PDB entry 7PFU | electron microscopy, 5.00 A resolution (low resolution: residue-level contacts below are approximate; hydrogen-bond / salt-bridge calls are withheld) | chains U and J of the 20 polymer chains in the assembly

[Chain U]
Molecule: Histone H1.4
Organism: Homo sapiens
UniProtKB: P10412 (H14_HUMAN); residues 1-218 here correspond to UniProt positions 2-219 (UniProt number = residue number + 1)
Sequence (218 residues; row label = number of the first residue in the row):
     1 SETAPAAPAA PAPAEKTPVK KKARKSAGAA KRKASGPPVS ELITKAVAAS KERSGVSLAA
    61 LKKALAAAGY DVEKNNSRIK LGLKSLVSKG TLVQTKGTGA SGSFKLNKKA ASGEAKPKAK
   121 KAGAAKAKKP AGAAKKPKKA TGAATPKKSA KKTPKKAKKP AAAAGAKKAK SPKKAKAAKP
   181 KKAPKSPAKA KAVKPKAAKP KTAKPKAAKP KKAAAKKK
Not modelled in the structure: 1-34, 110-218
Swiss-Prot annotation at these positions:
  - modified residue: Ser-1 (N-acetylserine), Lys-16 (N6-acetyllysine), Thr-17 (Phosphothreonine), Lys-25 (N6-acetyllysine), Lys-33 (N6-(beta-hydroxybutyryl)lysine), Ser-35 (Phosphoserine), Lys-51 (N6-(beta-hydroxybutyryl)lysine), Arg-53 (Citrulline), Lys-63 (N6-(beta-hydroxybutyryl)lysine), Lys-84 (N6-(beta-hydroxybutyryl)lysine), Lys-89 (N6-(beta-hydroxybutyryl)lysine), Lys-105 (N6-(beta-hydroxybutyryl)lysine), Thr-145 (Phosphothreonine), Ser-149 (ADP-ribosylserine), Ser-186 (Phosphoserine)
From the paper describing this entry:
  - post-translational modification sites: Lys-25, Ser-26, Lys-33 (citing earlier work)

[Chain J]
Molecule: 828-nt DNA strand
Organism: synthetic construct
Sequence (828 nucleotides; numbered 1 to 828; the number before each row is that of its first residue):
     1 ATCTACATGC ACTTACATGC ACTTACATGC ACAGGATGTA TATATGTGAC ACGTGCCTGG
    61 AGACTAGGGA GTAATCCCCT TGGCGGTTAA AACGCGGGGG ACAGCGCGTA CGTGCGTTTA
   121 AGCGGTGCTA GAGCTGTCTA CGACCAATTG AGCGGCCTCG GCACCGGGAT TCTCCAGTGG
   181 CCAGTGGCGG CCAGTGGCGG CCAGAGTACT TACATGCACT TACATGCACT TACATGCACA
   241 GGATGTATAT ATGTGACACG TGCCTGGAGA CTAGGGAGTA ATCCCCTTGG CGGTTAAAAC
   301 GCGGGGGACA GCGCGTACGT GCGTTTAAGC GGTGCTAGAG CTGTCTACGA CCAATTGAGC
   361 GGCCTCGGCA CCGGGATTCT CCAGTGGCCA GTGGCGGCCA GTGGCGGCCA GAGTACTTAC
   421 ATGCACTTAC ATGCACTTAC ATGCACAGGA TGTATATATG TGACACGTGC CTGGAGACTA
   481 GGGAGTAATC CCCTTGGCGG TTAAAACGCG GGGGACAGCG CGTACGTGCG TTTAAGCGGT
   541 GCTAGAGCTG TCTACGACCA ATTGAGCGGC CTCGGCACCG GGATTCTCCA GTGGCCAGTG
   601 GCGGCCAGTG GCGGCCAGAG TACTTACATG CACTTACATG CACTTACATG CACAGGATGT
   661 ATATATGTGA CACGTGCCTG GAGACTAGGG AGTAATCCCC TTGGCGGTTA AAACGCGGGG
   721 GACAGCGCGT ACGTGCGTTT AAGCGGTGCT AGAGCTGTCT ACGACCAATT GAGCGGCCTC
   781 GGCACCGGGA TTCTCCAGTG GCCAGTGGCG GCCAGTGGCG GCCAGGAT
Not modelled in the structure: 1-222, 400-636, 814-828

[How chain U and chain J interact]
Pairs across the interface - 21 pairs, chain U then chain J:
  Pro-38(U) with DA804(J)
  Val-39(U) with DA804(J)
  Arg-53(U) with DT649(J)
  Ser-57(U) with DG727(J); DC728(J)
  Ala-59(U) with DC728(J)
  Lys-63(U) with DC728(J); DG729(J)
  Lys-74(U) with DC802(J); DC803(J)
  Arg-78(U) with DC802(J); DC803(J); DA804(J)
  Ser-85(U) with DG805(J)
  Lys-96(U) with DC726(J); DG727(J)
  Gly-97(U) with DC726(J)
  Ser-101(U) with DG725(J)
  Gly-102(U) with DC726(J); DG727(J)
  Ser-103(U) with DG727(J)
Other interface residues (no listed pair), chain U (18 interface residues in all): Ala-60, Tyr-70, Asn-75, Leu-81
Other interface residues (no listed pair), chain J (11 interface residues in all): DG650

[Overview]
Chain U and chain J form an interface of 18 and 11 residues respectively. From the paper: modification sites
Lys-25(U), Ser-26(U) and Lys-33(U).
Here chain U is Histone H1.4 (Homo sapiens) and chain J is an 828-nt DNA strand (synthetic construct). Entry
7PFU (Nucleosome stack of the 4x207 nucleosome array containing H1) was determined by electron microscopy
together with 7PET, 7PEU, 7PEV, 7PEW, 7PEX, 7PEY and 16 further entries from the same study.
